Entry 7QOO (electron microscopy, 4.60 A resolution (low resolution: residue-level contacts below are approximate; hydrogen-bond / salt-bridge calls are withheld)); this record covers chains P and U of the 15 polymer chains in the assembly.

Chain P:
Molecule: Centromere protein P
Source organism: Homo sapiens
Reference sequence: Q6IPU0 (CENPP_HUMAN); residue numbers follow UniProt; this construct covers 1-288
Sequence (288 residues; each row starts with the number of its first residue):
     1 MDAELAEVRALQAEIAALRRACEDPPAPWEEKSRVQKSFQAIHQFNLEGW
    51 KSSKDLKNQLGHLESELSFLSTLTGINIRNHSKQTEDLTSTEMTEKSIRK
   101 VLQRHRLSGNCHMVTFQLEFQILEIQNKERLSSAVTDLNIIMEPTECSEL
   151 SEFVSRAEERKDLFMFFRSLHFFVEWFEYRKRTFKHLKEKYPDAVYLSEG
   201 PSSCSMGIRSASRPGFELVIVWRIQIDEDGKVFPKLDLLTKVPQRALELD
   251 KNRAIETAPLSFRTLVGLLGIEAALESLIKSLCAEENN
Not modelled in the structure: 1-55
Curated features (UniProtKB/Swiss-Prot):
  - modified residue: S38 (Phosphoserine)

Chain U:
Molecule: Centromere protein U
Source organism: Homo sapiens
Reference sequence: Q71F23 (CENPU_HUMAN); residue numbers follow UniProt; this construct covers 1-418
Sequence (418 residues; numbered 1 to 418; the number before each row is that of its first residue):
     1 MAPRGRRRPRPHRSEGARRSKNTLERTHSMKDKAGQKCKPIDVFDFPDNS
    51 DVSSIGRLGENEKDEETYETFDPPLHSTAIYADEEEFSKHCGLSLSSTPP
   101 GKEAKRSSDTSGNEASEIESVKISAKKPGRKLRPISDDSESIEESDTRRK
   151 VKSAEKISTQRHEVIRTTASSELSEKPAESVTSKKTGPLSAQPSVEKENL
   201 AIESQSKTQKKGKISHDKRKKSRSKAIGSDTSDIVHIWCPEGMKTSDIKE
   251 LNIVLPEFEKTHLEHQQRIESKVCKAAIATFYVNVKEQFIKMLKESQMLT
   301 NLKRKNAKMISDIEKKRQRMIEVQDELLRLEPQLKQLQTKYDELKERKSS
   351 LRNAAYFLSNLKQLYQDYSDVQAQEPNVKETYDSSSLPALLFKARTLLGA
   401 ESHLRNINHQLEKLLDQG
Not modelled in the structure: 1-232
Curated features (UniProtKB/Swiss-Prot):
  - motif (Nuclear localization signal): R6 to T23, K303 to M320
  - modified residue: T78 (Phosphothreonine), T98 (Phosphothreonine), S108 (Phosphoserine), T110 (Phosphothreonine), S111 (Phosphoserine), S116 (Phosphoserine), S120 (Phosphoserine), S136 (Phosphoserine), S139 (Phosphoserine), S141 (Phosphoserine), S190 (Phosphoserine), S194 (Phosphoserine), S232 (Phosphoserine)
  - cross-link: K185 (Glycyl lysine isopeptide (Lys-Gly) (interchain with G-Cter in SUMO2))
  - natural variant: G16 (G16R; G16S)
  - mutagenesis: S77 (S77A: Insensitive to PLK1-induced degradation), T78 (T78A: Insensitive to PLK1-induced degradation; T78D: Failed to enhance the PLK1-dependent degradation; T78E: Failed to enhance the PLK1-dependent degradation)

Chain P / chain U interface:
Contacting residue pairs (50):
  E143(P) with H409(U)
  P144(P) with H409(U)
  T145(P) with N406(U)
  E146(P) with N406(U); Q410(U)
  E199(P) with T396(U); H403(U)
  C204(P) with R395(U)
  R213(P) with Y365(U); Y368(U); S369(U)
  G215(P) with Y368(U)
  F216(P) with Y368(U)
  V219(P) with A389(U)
  V221(P) with F392(U)
  L239(P) with P388(U); A389(U); F392(U)
  T240(P) with S386(U); A389(U)
  K241(P) with Y382(U); S386(U); L390(U)
  V242(P) with D383(U); S386(U)
  P243(P) with E380(U); T381(U); Y382(U)
  Q244(P) with T381(U); Y382(U); D383(U)
  R245(P) with Q372(U); E375(U); V378(U); E380(U)
  L247(P) with D383(U)
  D250(P) with L364(U)
  N252(P) with Y356(U); N360(U)
  A254(P) with F357(U); L361(U)
  A258(P) with F357(U)
  S261(P) with F357(U)
  T264(P) with S350(U)
  L265(P) with A354(U)
  L268(P) with R347(U); S350(U)
  L282(P) with Y365(U)
  E285(P) with Y365(U); Q366(U)
Interface residues without a listed pair, chain P (37 interface residues in all): T115, S148, P214, A246, L249, I255, T257, N288
Interface residues without a listed pair, chain U (39 interface residues in all): E346, L358, D367, V371, A373, S385, K393, R405, K413

In short:
37 residues of chain P face 39 of chain U across their interface. UniProt lists 2 mutagenesis sites on chain
U.
Here chain P is Centromere protein P and chain U is Centromere protein U, both from Homo sapiens. Entry 7QOO
(Structure of the human inner kinetochore CCAN complex) was determined by electron microscopy.
